PDB entry 1LQB | X-ray diffraction, 2.00 A resolution | chains A and B of the 4 polymer chains in the assembly

== Chain A ==
Name: Elongin B
From: Homo sapiens
Reference sequence: Q15370 (ELOB_HUMAN); numbering as in UniProt (aligned over 1-118)
Amino-acid sequence (118 residues; each row starts with the number of its first residue):
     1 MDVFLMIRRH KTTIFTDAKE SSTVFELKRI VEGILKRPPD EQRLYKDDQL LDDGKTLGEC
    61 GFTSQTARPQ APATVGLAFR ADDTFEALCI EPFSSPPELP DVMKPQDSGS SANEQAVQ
Not modelled in the structure: 105-118
Swiss-Prot annotation at these positions:
  - modified residue: Met-1 (N-acetylmethionine), Thr-84 (Phosphothreonine), Ser-108 (Phosphoserine), Ser-111 (Phosphoserine)

== Chain B ==
Name: Elongin C
From: Homo sapiens
Reference sequence: Q15369 (ELOC_HUMAN); residue numbers follow UniProt; this construct covers 17-112
Amino-acid sequence (96 residues; row label = number of the first residue in the row):
    17 MYVKLISSDG HEFIVKREHA LTSGTIKAML SGPGQFAENE TNEVNFREIP SHVLSKVCMY
    77 FTYKVRYTNS STEIPEFPIA PEIALELLMA ANFLDC
Not modelled in the structure: 50-57

== Interface between chain A and chain B ==
Pairs across the interface (56; chain A residue first):
  Met-1(A) with Arg-82(B)
  Phe-4(A) with Thr-78(B); Arg-82(B)
  Arg-8(A) with His-27(B)
  Lys-11(A) with Asp-25(B), hydrogen bond (side chain-backbone); Gly-26(B); His-27(B); Glu-28(B), hydrogen bond (backbone-backbone)
  Thr-12(A) with Glu-28(B)
  Thr-13(A) with Glu-28(B), hydrogen bond (backbone-backbone); Phe-29(B); Ile-30(B), hydrogen bond (backbone-backbone)
  Ile-14(A) with Ile-30(B)
  Phe-15(A) with Phe-29(B), hydrophobic; Ile-30(B), hydrogen bond (backbone-backbone); Val-31(B), hydrophobic; Ser-71(B); Cys-74(B), hydrophobic; Met-75(B), hydrophobic
  Thr-16(A) with Tyr-18(B)
  Asp-17(A) with Lys-32(B), salt bridge
  Ile-30(A) with Tyr-18(B)
  Ile-34(A) with Tyr-18(B); Ile-30(B), hydrophobic
  Arg-68(A) with Tyr-83(B); Pro-91(B)
  Pro-69(A) with Met-75(B); Thr-78(B); Tyr-79(B), hydrophobic; Arg-82(B); Tyr-83(B), hydrophobic
  Gln-70(A) with Met-75(B); Tyr-79(B); Tyr-83(B); Pro-91(B); Phe-93(B); Pro-94(B)
  Pro-72(A) with Met-75(B)
  Glu-91(A) with His-27(B), hydrogen bond (backbone-side chain)
  Pro-92(A) with His-27(B)
  Phe-93(A) with His-27(B); Phe-29(B), hydrophobic; Ser-67(B); Ser-71(B)
  Ser-94(A) with Asp-25(B); Pro-66(B); Ser-67(B), hydrogen bond (backbone-side chain); His-68(B), hydrogen bond
  Ser-95(A) with His-68(B)
  Pro-96(A) with His-68(B); Glu-98(B); Glu-102(B)
  Pro-97(A) with Glu-102(B)
  Leu-99(A) with Pro-97(B); Glu-98(B)
  Met-103(A) with Leu-101(B), hydrophobic
Also at the interface, not in a pair above, chain A (29 interface residues in all): Met-6, His-10, Leu-35, Pro-100
Also at the interface, not in a pair above, chain B (29 interface residues in all): His-35, Glu-92, Ile-99

== Summary ==
Chain A and chain B each contribute 29 residues to their interface; the contacts include 8 hydrogen bonds and
1 salt bridge. Polar contacts include Asp-17(A)/Lys-32(B), Lys-11(A)/Asp-25(B) and Glu-91(A)/His-27(B).
Chain A is Elongin B and chain B is Elongin C, both from Homo sapiens; the structure, Crystal structure of a
hydroxylated HIF-1 alpha peptide bound to the pVHL/elongin-C/elongin-B complex, was determined by X-ray
diffraction.
